1C5F - chains A and B; structure by X-ray diffraction, 2.47 A resolution.

Chain A:
Name: Peptidyl-prolyl cis-trans isomerase 1
From: Brugia malayi
Notes: EC 5.2.1.8; fragment: cyclophilin-like domain, residues 1-177
Reference sequence: Q27450 (CYP1_BRUMA); numbering as in UniProt (aligned over 1-177)
Sequence (177 residues; each row starts with the number of its first residue):
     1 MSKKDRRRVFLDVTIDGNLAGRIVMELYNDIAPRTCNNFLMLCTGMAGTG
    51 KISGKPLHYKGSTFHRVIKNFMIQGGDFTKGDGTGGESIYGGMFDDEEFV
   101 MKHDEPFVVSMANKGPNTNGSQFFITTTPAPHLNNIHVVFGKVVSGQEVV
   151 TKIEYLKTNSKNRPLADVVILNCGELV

Chain B:
Name: Cyclosporin A
Sequence (11 residues; row label = number of the first residue in the row):
     1 ALLVTAGLVLA
Modified / non-standard residues: A1 (D-alanine; DAL); L2, L3, L8, L10 (N-methylleucine; MLE); V4 (N-methylvaline; MVA); T5 (4-methyl-4-[(E)-2-butenyl]-4,N-methyl-threonine; BMT); A6 (alpha-aminobutyric acid; ABA); G7 (sarcosine; SAR)
Covalently attached groups: covalent link A1-A11

Interface between chain A and chain B:
Pairs across the interface (25; chain A residue first):
  R66(A) - L3(B)  hydrogen bond (side chain-backbone)
  R66(A) - V4(B)
  R66(A) - T5(B)
  R66(A) - V9(B)
  I68(A) - L2(B)
  F71(A) - L2(B)
  F71(A) - L3(B)
  F71(A) - V4(B)
  M72(A) - V4(B)
  Q74(A) - V4(B)
  Q74(A) - T5(B)  hydrogen bond (side chain-backbone)
  G83(A) - A6(B)
  G83(A) - G7(B)  hydrogen bond (backbone-backbone)
  A112(A) - V4(B)
  A112(A) - A6(B)
  N113(A) - V4(B)
  N113(A) - T5(B)
  N113(A) - A6(B)  hydrogen bond (backbone-backbone)
  K114(A) - A6(B)
  Q122(A) - A6(B)
  F124(A) - V4(B)
  H132(A) - L2(B)  hydrogen bond (side chain-backbone)
  L133(A) - V4(B)
  H137(A) - V4(B)
  H137(A) - T5(B)
Other interface residues (no listed pair), chain A (15 interface residues in all): T84
Other interface residues (no listed pair), chain B (9 interface residues in all): L8, L10

Overview:
Chain A and chain B form an interface of 15 and 9 residues respectively; the contacts include 5 hydrogen
bonds. Among the polar pairs are R66(A)-L3(B), Q74(A)-T5(B) and H132(A)-L2(B).
Here chain A is Peptidyl-prolyl cis-trans isomerase 1 (Brugia malayi) and chain B is Cyclosporin A. Entry 1C5F
(Crystal structure of the cyclophilin-like domain from brugia malayi complexed with cyclosporin A) was
determined by X-ray diffraction.
